Entry 3B7A (X-ray diffraction, 1.90 A resolution); this record covers chain A.

[Chain A]
Name: General odorant-binding protein lush
From: Drosophila melanogaster
Reference sequence: O02372 (OB76A_DROME); residues 1-124 here correspond to UniProt positions 30-153 (UniProt number = residue number + 29)
Sequence (124 residues; numbered 1 to 124; the number before each row is that of its first residue):
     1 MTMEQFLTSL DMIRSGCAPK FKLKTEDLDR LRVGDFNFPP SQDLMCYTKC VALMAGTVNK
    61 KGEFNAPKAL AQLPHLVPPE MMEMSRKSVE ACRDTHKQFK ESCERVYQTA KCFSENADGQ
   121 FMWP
Disulfide bonds: C17-C50, C46-C103, C92-C112
Differences from the reference sequence: engineered mutation A52 (Ser81 in O02372)
Curated features (UniProtKB/Swiss-Prot):
  - binding site (1-propanol): T57
  - binding site (butan-1-ol): T57
  - binding site (ethanol): T57
From the paper describing this entry:
  - binding site for ethanol: T57
  - mutagenesis - T57A: abolished binding to butanol
  - mutagenesis - T57A: abolished binding to ethanol
  - mutagenesis - T57A (Kd 128 uM): decreased binding to ANS
  - mutagenesis - T57S: unchanged binding to butanol
  - mutagenesis - T57S: unchanged binding to pentanol
  - mutagenesis - T57A (Tm change 4.5 degC): increased stability
  - mutagenesis - T57S: unchanged stability

[Overview]
UniProt lists residue binding 1-propanol T57, butan-1-ol-binding residue T57 and ethanol-binding residue T57.
From the paper: a binding site for ethanol at T57; T57A abolishes binding to butanol.
Chain A is General odorant-binding protein lush (Drosophila melanogaster); the structure, Complex of S52A
Substituted Droposphila LUSH protein with Ethanol, was determined by X-ray diffraction together with 3B6X,
3B86, 3B87, 3B88 and 1T14 from the same study.
